Entry 6GOA (X-ray diffraction, 2.55 A resolution); this record covers chains A and D.

Chain A (and D):
Molecule: Beta-lactamase
Source organism: Klebsiella pneumoniae
Notes: EC 3.5.2.6; chain D of this document is another copy of the same molecule, construct and numbering; everything in this record applies to it too
UniProtKB: Q6XEC0 (Q6XEC0_KLEPN); numbering as in UniProt (aligned over 23-265)
Sequence (244 residues; each row starts with the number of its first residue):
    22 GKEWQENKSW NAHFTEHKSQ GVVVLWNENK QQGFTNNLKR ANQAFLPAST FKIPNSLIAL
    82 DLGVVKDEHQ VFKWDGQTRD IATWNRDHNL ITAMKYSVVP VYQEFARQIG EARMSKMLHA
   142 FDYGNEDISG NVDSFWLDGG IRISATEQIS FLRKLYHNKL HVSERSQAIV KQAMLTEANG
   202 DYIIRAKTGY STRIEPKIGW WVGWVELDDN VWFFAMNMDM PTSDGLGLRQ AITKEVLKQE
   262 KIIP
Unresolved in the structure: 22-23
Differences from the reference sequence: expression tag (22); engineered mutation A189 (Arg in Q6XEC0)
Modified residues: K73 (lysine nz-carboxylic acid; KCX)
Curated features (UniProtKB/Swiss-Prot):
  - active site: S70 (Acyl-ester intermediate)
  - binding site (a beta-lactam): S70, K73, S118, R250
  - modified residue: K73 (N6-carboxylysine)
  - mutagenesis: S70 (S70A: Does not alter thermal stability; S70G: Increases thermal stability. Abolishes hydrolysis of cephalothin and decreases catalytic efficiency about 60-fold with respect to ampicillin), R206 (R206A: No significant effect on catalytic efficiency with respect to ampicillin, nitrocefin or imipenem. Very little reduction in dimerization at neutral pH. Predominantly monomer at neutral pH ...)

Interface between chain A and chain D:
Contacting residue pairs (23):
  H90(A) with Y177(D)
  T113(A) with D229(D)
  K116(A) with G201(D), hydrogen bond (side chain-backbone); D229(D), salt bridge
  Y117(A) with D229(D), hydrogen bond
  Y177(A) with H90(D)
  E185(A) with R186(D), salt bridge
  R186(A) with E185(D), salt bridge
  L196(A) with L196(D), hydrophobic; A199(D), hydrophobic; I204(D), hydrophobic
  T197(A) with N200(D)
  E198(A) with A199(D)
  A199(A) with L196(D), hydrophobic; E198(D); A199(D), hydrogen bond (backbone-backbone)
  N200(A) with T197(D)
  G201(A) with K116(D), hydrogen bond (backbone-side chain)
  I204(A) with L196(D), hydrophobic
  R206(A) with L196(D)
  D229(A) with T113(D); K116(D), salt bridge; Y117(D), hydrogen bond
Also at the interface, not in a pair above, chain A (19 interface residues in all): N110, Q193, D202
Also at the interface, not in a pair above, chain D (19 interface residues in all): N110, Q193, D202, R206

Summary:
Chain A and chain D each contribute 19 residues to their interface; the contacts include 5 hydrogen bonds and
4 salt bridges. Polar pairs include K116(A)-D229(D), E185(A)-R186(D) and K116(A)-G201(D). UniProt lists
active-site residue S70(A), 4 beta-lactam-binding residues and 2 mutagenesis sites on chain A.
Chain A and chain D are both Beta-lactamase (Klebsiella pneumoniae); the structure, Structural basis for
OXA-48 dimerization - R189A mutant, was determined by X-ray diffraction (same publication as 5OFT).
